Entry 3NE5 (X-ray diffraction, 2.90 A resolution); this record covers chains B and A of the 3 polymer chains in the assembly.

== Chain B ==
Name: Cation efflux system protein cusB
Organism: Escherichia coli
UniProt: P77239 (CUSB_ECOLI); residues 1-407 here = UniProt positions 1-407
Chain sequence (413 residues; each row starts with the number of its first residue):
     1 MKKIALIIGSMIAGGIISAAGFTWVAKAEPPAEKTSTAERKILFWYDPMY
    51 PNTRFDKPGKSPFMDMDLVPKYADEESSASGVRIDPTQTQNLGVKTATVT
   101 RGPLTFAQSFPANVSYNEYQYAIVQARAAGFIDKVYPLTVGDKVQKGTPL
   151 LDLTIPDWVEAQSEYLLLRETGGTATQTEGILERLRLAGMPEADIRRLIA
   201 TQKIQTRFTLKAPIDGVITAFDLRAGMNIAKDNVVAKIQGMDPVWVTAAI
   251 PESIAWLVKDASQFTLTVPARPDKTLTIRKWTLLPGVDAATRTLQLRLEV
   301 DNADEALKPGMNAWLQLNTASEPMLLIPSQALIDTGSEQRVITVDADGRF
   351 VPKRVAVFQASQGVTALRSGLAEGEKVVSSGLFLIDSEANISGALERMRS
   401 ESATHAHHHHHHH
Unresolved in the structure: 1-78, 401-413
Sequence notes: expression tag (408-413)
Reported in the primary citation:
  - self-association interface (contacts with another copy of this molecule); pairs are residue here / residue on that copy: Asn113-Arg292 (hydrogen bond), Glu118-Thr139 (hydrogen bond), Tyr119-Asp142 (hydrogen bond), Asp142-Arg297 (hydrogen bond), Arg186-Thr206 (hydrogen bond), Asn228-Ala126 (hydrogen bond), Glu252-Asn312 (hydrogen bond)
  - conformationally variable residues (order/disorder transition): Ala79 to Lys95, Ser392 to Arg399

== Chain A ==
Name: Cation efflux system protein cusA
Organism: Escherichia coli
UniProt: P38054 (CUSA_ECOLI); numbering as in UniProt (aligned over 2-1047)
Chain sequence (1054 residues; row label = number of the first residue in the row; numbers below 1 keep their minus sign (His-6 is residue -6)):
    -6 HHHHHHMGIEWIIRRSVANRFLVLMGALFLSIWGTWTIINTPVDALPDLS
    44 DVQVIIKTSYPGQAPQIVENQVTYPLTTTMLSVPGAKTVRGFSQFGDSYV
    94 YVIFEDGTDPYWARSRVLEYLNQVQGKLPAGVSAELGPDATGVGWIYEYA
   144 LVDRSGKHDLADLRSLQDWFLKYELKTIPDVAEVASVGGVVKEYQVVIDP
   194 QRLAQYGISLAEVKSALDASNQEAGGSSIELAEAEYMVRASGYLQTLDDF
   244 NHIVLKASENGVPVYLRDVAKVQIGPEMRRGIAELNGEGEVAGGVVILRS
   294 GKNAREVIAAVKDKLETLKSSLPEGVEIVTTYDRSQLIDRAIDNLSGKLL
   344 EEFIVVAVVCALFLWHVRSALVAIISLPLGLCIAFIVMHFQGLNANIMSL
   394 GGIAIAVGAMVDAAIVMIENAHKRLEEWQHQHPDATLDNKTRWQVITDAS
   444 VEVGPALFISLLIITLSFIPIFTLEGQEGRLFGPLAFTKTYAMAGAALLA
   494 IVVIPILMGYWIRGKIPPESSNPLNRFLIRVYHPLLLKVLHWPKTTLLVA
   544 ALSVLTVLWPLNKVGGEFLPQINEGDLLYMPSTLPGISAAEAASMLQKTD
   594 KLIMSVPEVARVFGKTGKAETATDSAPLEMVETTIQLKPQEQWRPGMTMD
   644 KIIEELDNTVRLPGLANLWVPPIRNRIDMLSTGIKSPIGIKVSGTVLADI
   694 DAMAEQIEEVARTVPGVASALAERLEGGRYINVEINREKAARYGMTVADV
   744 QLFVTSAVGGAMVGETVEGIARYPINLRYPQSWRDSPQALRQLPILTPMK
   794 QQITLADVADIKVSTGPSMLKTENARPTSWIYIDARDRDMVSVVHDLQKA
   844 IAEKVQLKPGTSVAFSGQFELLERANHKLKLMVPMTLMIIFVLLYLAFRR
   894 VGEALLIISSVPFALVGGIWLLWWMGFHLSVATGTGFIALAGVAAEFGVV
   944 MLMYLRHAIEAVPSLNNPQTFSEQKLDEALYHGAVLRVRPKAMTVAVIIA
   994 GLLPILWGTGAGSEVMSRIAAPMIGGMITAPLLSLFIIPAAYKLMWLHRH
  1044 RVRK
Unresolved in the structure: -6 to 3, 505-516, 1044-1047
Sequence notes: expression tag (-6 to 1)

== Chain B / chain A interface ==
Residue-residue contacts (78; chain B residue first):
  Ala79(B) - Asn651(A)  hydrogen bond (backbone-side chain)
  Ser80(B) - Asn651(A)  hydrogen bond
  Ser80(B) - Thr652(A)
  Val82(B) - Ser598(A)
  Val82(B) - Thr652(A)
  Ile84(B) - Lys591(A)
  Ile84(B) - Lys594(A)
  Ile84(B) - Leu595(A)  hydrophobic
  Asp85(B) - Lys594(A)  hydrogen bond (backbone-side chain)
  Pro86(B) - Lys591(A)
  Thr87(B) - Lys594(A)  hydrogen bond (backbone-side chain)
  Gln88(B) - Gln590(A)
  Thr89(B) - Glu281(A)
  Thr89(B) - Gly282(A)
  Thr89(B) - Gln590(A)  hydrogen bond (backbone-side chain)
  Thr89(B) - Lys594(A)  hydrogen bond
  Gln90(B) - Glu281(A)
  Gln90(B) - Gly282(A)
  Gln90(B) - Glu283(A)
  Asn91(B) - Arg147(A)  hydrogen bond (backbone-side chain)
  Asn91(B) - Glu281(A)  hydrogen bond (backbone-backbone)
  Leu92(B) - Asp146(A)
  Leu92(B) - Arg147(A)
  Leu92(B) - Leu278(A)
  Leu92(B) - Glu281(A)
  Leu92(B) - Gly282(A)
  Leu92(B) - Val284(A)  hydrophobic
  Gly93(B) - Asp146(A)
  Gly93(B) - Arg147(A)
  Val94(B) - Ser148(A)
  Val94(B) - Gly149(A)
  Lys95(B) - Gly149(A)
  Lys95(B) - Lys150(A)
  Lys95(B) - Asp152(A)  salt bridge
  Lys95(B) - Asp155(A)  salt bridge
  Pro111(B) - Gly254(A)
  Asn113(B) - Asn253(A)  hydrogen bond (side chain-backbone)
  Ala249(B) - Val255(A)  hydrophobic
  Pro251(B) - Arg260(A)
  Thr291(B) - Val255(A)
  Thr291(B) - Val257(A)
  Arg292(B) - Gln198(A)  hydrogen bond (side chain-backbone)
  Arg292(B) - Tyr199(A)
  Thr293(B) - Val255(A)
  Gln330(B) - Ile267(A)  hydrogen bond (side chain-backbone)
  Leu332(B) - Lys264(A)
  Thr335(B) - Ser775(A)
  Gly336(B) - Pro773(A)
  Gly336(B) - Ser775(A)  hydrogen bond (backbone-side chain)
  Ser337(B) - Ser775(A)  hydrogen bond (backbone-side chain)
  Ser380(B) - Asp152(A)
  Gly381(B) - Pro269(A)
  Leu382(B) - Asp152(A)
  Leu382(B) - Ala154(A)  hydrophobic
  Leu382(B) - Val183(A)
  Leu382(B) - Gly268(A)
  Leu382(B) - Pro269(A)
  Leu382(B) - Arg272(A)  hydrogen bond (backbone-side chain)
  Phe383(B) - Arg272(A)
  Leu384(B) - Pro269(A)
  Leu384(B) - Arg272(A)
  Ile385(B) - Met271(A)  hydrophobic
  Ile385(B) - Arg272(A)
  Asp386(B) - Glu186(A)
  Asp386(B) - Gln188(A)
  Asp386(B) - Pro269(A)
  Asp386(B) - Asn769(A)
  Asp386(B) - Arg771(A)  salt bridge
  Ser387(B) - Met271(A)
  Ser387(B) - Arg771(A)  hydrogen bond (backbone-side chain)
  Glu388(B) - Gln774(A)  hydrogen bond
  Glu388(B) - Arg777(A)  salt bridge
  Ala389(B) - Gln774(A)  hydrogen bond (backbone-side chain)
  Asn390(B) - Gln774(A)
  Ile391(B) - Gln774(A)  hydrogen bond (backbone-side chain)
  Arg397(B) - Ala583(A)
  Arg397(B) - Glu584(A)  salt bridge
  Arg397(B) - Ser587(A)
Other interface residues (no listed pair), chain B (42 interface residues in all): Glu252, Asn312
Other interface residues (no listed pair), chain A (49 interface residues in all): Pro256, Glu270, Gly280, Asp778
From the paper, about this interface:
  - specific contacts: Thr89(B)-Lys594(A) (hydrogen bond), Asn91(B)-Arg147(A) (backbone contact), Lys95(B)-Asp155(A) (salt bridge), Arg292(B)-Gln198(A) (hydrogen bond), Asp386(B)-Arg771(A) (salt bridge), Glu388(B)-Arg777(A) (salt bridge), Arg397(B)-Glu584(A) (salt bridge)

== Overview ==
42 residues of chain B and 49 residues of chain A are in contact; the contacts include 18 hydrogen bonds and 5
salt bridges. Polar pairs include Lys95(B)-Asp152(A), Lys95(B)-Asp155(A) and Asp386(B)-Arg771(A). The paper
describes hydrogen bonds between Thr89(B) and Lys594(A) and Arg292(B) and Gln198(A); a backbone contact
between Asn91(B) and Arg147(A); salt bridges between Lys95(B) and Asp155(A), Asp386(B) and Arg771(A) and
Glu388(B) and Arg777(A) among others. The paper reports conformational variability at Ala79(B) and Ser392(B);
a self-association interface involving Asn113(B), Glu118(B) and Tyr119(B) among others.
Here chain B is Cation efflux system protein cusB and chain A is Cation efflux system protein cusA, both from
Escherichia coli. Entry 3NE5 (Crystal structure of the CusBA heavy-metal efflux complex from Escherichia coli)
was determined by X-ray diffraction.
